PDB entry 4H9P | X-ray diffraction, 2.20 A resolution | chains B and C of the 3 polymer chains in the assembly

== Chain B ==
Molecule: Histone H4
From: Homo sapiens
UniProtKB: P62805 (H4_HUMAN); residues 1-102 here correspond to UniProt positions 2-103 (UniProt number = residue number + 1)
Chain sequence (102 residues; row label = number of the first residue in the row):
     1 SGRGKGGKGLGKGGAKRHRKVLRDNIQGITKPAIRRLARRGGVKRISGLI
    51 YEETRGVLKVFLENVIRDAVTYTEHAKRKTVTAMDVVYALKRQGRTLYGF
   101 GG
Unresolved in the structure: 1-19
Curated features (UniProtKB/Swiss-Prot):
  - DNA-binding region: K16 to K20
  - modified residue: S1 (N-acetylserine), R3 (Asymmetric dimethylarginine), K5 (N6-(2-hydroxyisobutyryl)lysine), K8 (N6-(2-hydroxyisobutyryl)lysine), K12 (N6-(2-hydroxyisobutyryl)lysine), K16 (N6-(2-hydroxyisobutyryl)lysine), K20 (N6,N6,N6-trimethyllysine), K31 (N6-(2-hydroxyisobutyryl)lysine), K44 (N6-(2-hydroxyisobutyryl)lysine), S47 (Phosphoserine), Y51 (Phosphotyrosine), K59 (N6-(2-hydroxyisobutyryl)lysine), K77 (N6-(2-hydroxyisobutyryl)lysine), K79 (N6-(2-hydroxyisobutyryl)lysine), T80 (Phosphothreonine), Y88 (Phosphotyrosine), K91 (N6-(2-hydroxyisobutyryl)lysine)
  - cross-link (Glycyl lysine isopeptide (Lys-Gly)): K12 (interchain with G-Cter in SUMO2), K20 (interchain with G-Cter in SUMO2), K31 (interchain with G-Cter in SUMO2), K59 (interchain with G-Cter in SUMO2), K79 (interchain with G-Cter in SUMO2), K91 (interchain with G-Cter in SUMO2)

== Chain C ==
Molecule: Death domain-associated protein 6
From: Homo sapiens
UniProtKB: Q9UER7 (DAXX_HUMAN); residue numbers follow UniProt; this construct covers 178-389
Chain sequence (212 residues; numbered 178 to 389; the number before each row is that of its first residue):
   178 SPRTRGSRRQIQRLEQLLALYVAEIRRLQEKELDLSELDDPDSAYLQEAR
   228 LKRKLIRLFGRLCELKDCSSLTGRVIEQRIPYRGTRYPEVNRRIERLINK
   278 PGPDTFPDYGDVLRAVEKAAARHSLGLPRQQLQLMAQDAFRDVGIRLQER
   328 RHLDLIYNFGCHLTDDYRPGVDPALSDPVLARRLRENRSLAMSRLDEVIS
   378 KYAMLQDKSEEG
Unresolved in the structure: 178-181, 387-389
Curated features (UniProtKB/Swiss-Prot):
  - modified residue (Phosphoserine): S178, S213
  - mutagenesis: Q206 (Q206L: Impairs interaction with histones H3 and H4), S220 (S220A: Abolishes interaction with histones H3 and H4), Y222 (Y222A/S: Abolishes interaction with histones H3 and H4; Y222E: Abolishes interaction with histone H3.3), E225 (E225L: Impairs interaction with histones H3 and H4), K229 (K229A/L: Impairs interaction with histones H3 and H4), R251 (R251A: Abolishes interaction with histones H3 and H4), F317 (F317A: Abolishes interaction with histones H3 and H4), R328 (R328A: Abolishes interaction with histones H3 and H4), D331 (D331A: Abolishes interaction with histones H3 and H4)

== Interface between chain B and chain C ==
Contacting residue pairs (65):
  R40(B) with P280(C); D281(C), salt bridge; F283(C); R328(C), hydrogen bond (backbone-side chain)
  G41(B) with F283(C)
  G42(B) with F283(C); D285(C)
  K44(B) with D285(C), salt bridge; D288(C), salt bridge
  L49(B) with L382(C); Q383(C)
  E52(B) with Y379(C), hydrogen bond (backbone-side chain)
  E53(B) with I376(C); Y379(C)
  G56(B) with V375(C)
  V57(B) with V375(C); I376(C), hydrophobic
  V60(B) with R371(C); L372(C), hydrophobic; V375(C), hydrophobic
  E63(B) with R371(C), salt bridge
  N64(B) with A368(C), hydrogen bond (side chain-backbone); L372(C)
  R67(B) with N364(C); L367(C); A368(C)
  D68(B) with L361(C); N364(C), hydrogen bond
  T71(B) with L357(C); R360(C); N364(C), hydrogen bond
  Y72(B) with D349(C), hydrogen bond; P350(C); A351(C); L361(C)
  H75(B) with D354(C), salt bridge; L357(C)
  T80(B) with E209(C), hydrogen bond
  A83(B) with T341(C)
  M84(B) with L340(C); T341(C)
  V87(B) with T341(C); Y344(C), hydrophobic
  Y88(B) with Y344(C), hydrophobic; V348(C); D349(C); P350(C)
  L90(B) with F336(C), hydrophobic
  K91(B) with Y344(C), hydrogen bond
  R92(B) with D349(C), salt bridge; A351(C); L361(C); R365(C), hydrogen bond (backbone-side chain)
  R95(B) with H329(C)
  T96(B) with H329(C); L332(C)
  L97(B) with F336(C), hydrophobic
  Y98(B) with H329(C), hydrogen bond (backbone-side chain); I333(C)
  G99(B) with I333(C)
  F100(B) with I333(C); F336(C), hydrophobic; Y344(C)
  G101(B) with Y344(C); P346(C)
Other interface residues (no listed pair), chain B (37 interface residues in all): R36, F61, Q93, G94, G102
Other interface residues (no listed pair), chain C (36 interface residues in all): P284, R345

== In short ==
Chain B and chain C form an interface of 37 and 36 residues respectively; the contacts include 10 hydrogen
bonds and 6 salt bridges. Among the polar pairs are R40(B)-D281(C), K44(B)-D285(C) and K44(B)-D288(C).
Here chain B is Histone H4 and chain C is Death domain-associated protein 6, both from Homo sapiens. Entry
4H9P (Complex structure 3 of DAXX/H3.3(sub5,G90A)/H4) was determined by X-ray diffraction.
